PDB entry 5K9A | X-ray diffraction, 2.10 A resolution | chain A

[Chain A]
Molecule: Putative fimbrial associated sortase-like protein
Source organism: Corynebacterium diphtheriae (strain ATCC 700971 / NCTC 13129 / Biotype gravis)
Notes: fragment: UNP resdiues 37-248
Reference sequence: Q6NF82 (Q6NF82_CORDI); residue numbers follow UniProt; this construct covers 37-248
Amino-acid sequence (215 residues; numbered 34 to 248; the number before each row is that of its first residue):
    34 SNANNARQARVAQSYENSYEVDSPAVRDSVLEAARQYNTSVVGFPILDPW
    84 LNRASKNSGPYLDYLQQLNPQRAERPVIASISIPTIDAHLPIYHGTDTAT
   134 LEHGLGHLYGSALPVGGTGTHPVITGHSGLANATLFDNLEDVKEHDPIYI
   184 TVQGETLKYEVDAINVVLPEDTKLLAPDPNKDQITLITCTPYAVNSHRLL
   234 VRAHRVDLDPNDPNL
Sequence notes: expression tag (34-36)
Reported in the primary citation:
  - contacts within the chain: D81-R231, W83-C222 (pi stacking), W83-H160 (pi stacking)
  - catalytic residues: H160, C222, R231
  - conformationally variable residues (side-chain flip): C222
  - mutagenesis - D81G/W83G/S229A, D81G/W83G/N228A, H160A, R231A: abolished catalytic activity
  - mutagenesis - C222A: abolished catalytic activity on SpaA
  - mutagenesis - D81G/W83G/Y225A: decreased catalytic activity
  - mutagenesis - D81G/W83G/N165A: unchanged catalytic activity

[Overview]
The paper reports catalytic residues H160, C222 and R231; D81G/W83G/S229A, D81G/W83G/N228A and H160A, among
others, abolish catalytic activity; 7 substitutions were tested in all.
Chain A is Putative fimbrial associated sortase-like protein (Corynebacterium diphtheriae (strain ATCC 700971
/ NCTC 13129 / Biotype gravis)); the structure, Sortase A from Corynebacterium diphtheriae, was determined by
X-ray diffraction (same publication as 6BWE).
